Entry 4E11 (X-ray diffraction, 2.00 A resolution); this record covers chain A.

Chain A:
Molecule: kynurenine formamidase
Organism: Drosophila melanogaster
Notes: EC 3.5.1.9
UniProtKB: Q9VMC9 (Q9VMC9_DROME); residue numbers follow UniProt; this construct covers 1-300
Amino-acid sequence (303 residues; row label = number of the first residue in the row; numbers below 1 keep their minus sign (Ala-2 is residue -2)):
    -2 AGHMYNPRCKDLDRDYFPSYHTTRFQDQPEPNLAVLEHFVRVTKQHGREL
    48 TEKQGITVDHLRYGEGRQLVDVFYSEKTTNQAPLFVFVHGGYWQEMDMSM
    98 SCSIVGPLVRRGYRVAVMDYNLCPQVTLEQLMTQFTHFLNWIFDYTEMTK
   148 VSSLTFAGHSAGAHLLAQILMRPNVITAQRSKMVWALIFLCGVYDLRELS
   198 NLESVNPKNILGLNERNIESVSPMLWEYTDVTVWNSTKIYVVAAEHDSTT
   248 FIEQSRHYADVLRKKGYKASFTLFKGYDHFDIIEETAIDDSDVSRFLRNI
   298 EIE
Unresolved in the structure: -2 to -1, 300
Construct notes: expression tag (-2 to 0)
Bound ions: Na+ near Ser150 (its only coordinating residue here)
UniProt features mapped onto this chain:
  - motif: His86 to Trp90 (HGGXW)
  - active site: Ser157 (Nucleophile), Asp244, His276
What the authors report for this chain:
  - conformationally variable residues: Tyr89, Met93

Overview:
Curated annotation (UniProt) lists 3 active-site residues. The paper reports conformational variability at
Tyr89 and Met93.
Chain A is kynurenine formamidase (Drosophila melanogaster); the structure, Crystal structure of kynurenine
formamidase from Drosophila melanogaster, was determined by X-ray diffraction together with 4E14 and 4E15 from
the same study.
